6MUW - chains X and W of the 28 polymer chains in the assembly; structure by electron microscopy, 3.60 A resolution.

== Chain X ==
Name: 20S proteasome beta-3 subunit
From: Plasmodium falciparum (isolate 3D7)
Notes: EC 3.4.25.1
Reference sequence: Q8I261 (Q8I261_PLAF7); residues 1-218 here = UniProt positions 1-218
Sequence (218 residues; row label = number of the first residue in the row):
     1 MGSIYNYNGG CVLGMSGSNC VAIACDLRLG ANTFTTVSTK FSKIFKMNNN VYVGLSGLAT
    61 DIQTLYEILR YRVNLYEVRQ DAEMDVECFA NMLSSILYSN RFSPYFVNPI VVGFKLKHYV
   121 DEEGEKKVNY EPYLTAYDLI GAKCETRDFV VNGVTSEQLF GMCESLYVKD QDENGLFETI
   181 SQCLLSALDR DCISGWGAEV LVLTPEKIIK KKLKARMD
Unresolved in the structure: 1-3, 118-127

== Chain W ==
Name: 20S proteasome beta-2 subunit
From: Plasmodium falciparum (isolate 3D7)
Notes: EC 3.4.25.1
Reference sequence: Q8I6T3 (Q8I6T3_PLAF7); residues 1-229 here correspond to UniProt positions 42-270 (UniProt number = residue number + 41)
Sequence (229 residues; each row starts with the number of its first residue):
     1 TTICGLVCQN AVILGADTRA TEGPIVADKN CSKLHYISKN IWCAGAGVAG DLEHTTLWLQ
    61 HNVELHRLNT NTQPRVSMCV SRLTQELFKY QGYKVCAIVL GGVDVNGPQL YGIHPHGSSC
   121 LLPFTALGSG SLNAMAVLEA KYRDNMTIEE GKNLVCEAIC AGIFNDLGSG GNVDICVITK
   181 DSYQHIRPYK EPNMRLYHLP HPTIYPKGTT PILSEKIEYI KKFISVEDA
Unresolved in the structure: 223-229

== Interface between chain X and chain W ==
Residue-residue contacts (43; chain X residue first):
  Y98(X) with G50(W); D51(W), hydrogen bond; H54(W); K94(W)
  R101(X) with Y90(W); K94(W)
  F102(X) with Y90(W), hydrophobic; Y93(W), hydrophobic
  Y130(X) with K222(W), hydrogen bond (side chain-backbone)
  I140(X) with G50(W)
  A142(X) with A49(W), hydrophobic; G50(W)
  C144(X) with D28(W), hydrogen bond
  E157(X) with I25(W)
  F160(X) with I25(W), hydrophobic; A27(W)
  E164(X) with H198(W)
  L166(X) with H201(W)
  Y167(X) with P200(W)
  N174(X) with Y205(W)
  F177(X) with T210(W)
  E178(X) with T203(W); Y205(W); K207(W)
  Q182(X) with G208(W)
  E206(X) with I217(W); E218(W)
  K207(X) with E215(W), salt bridge; K216(W); I217(W)
  I208(X) with K216(W), hydrogen bond (backbone-backbone)
  K210(X) with I212(W); L213(W); S214(W), hydrogen bond (backbone-backbone)
  K211(X) with I212(W); L213(W)
  K212(X) with T210(W); P211(W); I212(W), hydrogen bond (backbone-backbone)
  L213(X) with T209(W); P211(W)
  K214(X) with T209(W), hydrogen bond (backbone-side chain); P211(W)
Interface residues without a listed pair, chain X (33 interface residues in all): N49, E83, G141, E145, S165, V168, Q171, T179, I209
Interface residues without a listed pair, chain W (35 interface residues in all): E22, V26, V48, P202, I204, Y219, K221

== Summary ==
33 residues of chain X and 35 residues of chain W are in contact; the contacts include 7 hydrogen bonds and 1
salt bridge. Among the polar pairs are K207(X)-E215(W), Y98(X)-D51(W) and Y130(X)-K222(W).
Here chain X is 20S proteasome beta-3 subunit and chain W is 20S proteasome beta-2 subunit, both from
Plasmodium falciparum (isolate 3D7). Entry 6MUW (The structure of the Plasmodium falciparum 20S proteasome)
was determined by electron microscopy, deposited together with 6DFK, 6MUV and 6MUX.
